9JQB - chains A and D of the 24 polymer chains in the assembly; structure by electron microscopy, 1.78 A resolution.

Chain A (and D):
Protein: Ferritin heavy chain
Organism: Homo sapiens
Notes: EC 1.16.3.1; chain D of this document is another copy of the same molecule, construct and numbering; everything in this record applies to it too
Reference sequence: P02794 (FRIH_HUMAN); residues 0-182 here correspond to UniProt positions 1-183 (UniProt number = residue number + 1)
Sequence (183 residues; row label = number of the first residue in the row; numbering starts at 0):
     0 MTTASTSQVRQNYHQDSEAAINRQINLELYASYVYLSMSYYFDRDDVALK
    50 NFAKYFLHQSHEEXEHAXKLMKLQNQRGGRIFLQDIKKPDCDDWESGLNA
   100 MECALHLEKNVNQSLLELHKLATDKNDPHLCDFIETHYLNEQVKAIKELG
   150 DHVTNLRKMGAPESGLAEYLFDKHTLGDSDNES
Not modelled in the structure: 0-4, 177-182
Construct notes: engineered mutation 33W_63 (Arg64 in P02794), 33W_67 (Glu68 in P02794)
Modified / non-standard residues: 33W (3-(5-bromothiophen-2-yl)-L-alanine) at position 63; 33W (3-(5-bromothiophen-2-yl)-L-alanine) at position 67
UniProt features mapped onto this chain:
  - binding site (Fe cation): E27, E62, H65, E107, Q141
  - site: R22 (Essential for association with cargo receptor NCOA4)
  - modified residue: M0 (N-acetylmethionine), T1 (N-acetylthreonine), S178 (Phosphoserine), S182 (Phosphoserine)
Ion coordination: Na+: E27, E62
Reported in the primary citation:
  - Na+ coordination: E27, E62, H65

How chain A and chain D interact:
Contacting residue pairs (24; chain A residue first):
  D42(A) - K146(D)  salt bridge
  D44(A) - K146(D)
  D44(A) - G149(D)
  D44(A) - D150(D)
  D44(A) - T153(D)  hydrogen bond (backbone-side chain)
  D45(A) - T153(D)
  D45(A) - K157(D)
  V46(A) - T153(D)
  A47(A) - D150(D)
  A47(A) - N154(D)  hydrogen bond (backbone-side chain)
  L48(A) - N154(D)
  G164(A) - K157(D)
  L165(A) - K157(D)
  L165(A) - M158(D)  hydrophobic
  Y168(A) - N154(D)
  Y168(A) - M158(D)  hydrophobic
  Y168(A) - L169(D)
  Y168(A) - F170(D)
  Y168(A) - H173(D)
  Y168(A) - T174(D)  hydrogen bond
  L169(A) - H173(D)
  K172(A) - H173(D)
  K172(A) - T174(D)  hydrogen bond
  H173(A) - H173(D)
Interface residues without a listed pair, chain A (13 interface residues in all): R43

Overview:
The interface between chain A and chain D involves 13 residues on one side and 11 on the other; the contacts
include 4 hydrogen bonds and 1 salt bridge. Among the polar pairs are D42(A)-K146(D), D44(A)-T153(D) and
A47(A)-N154(D). From UniProt: 5 Fe cation-binding residues on chain A. From the paper: Na+ coordination by
E27(A), E62(A) and H65(A).
Chain A and chain D are both Ferritin heavy chain (Homo sapiens); the structure, Cryo-EM structure of ferritin
variant R63BrThA/E67BrThA, was determined by electron microscopy, deposited together with 9JIU, 9JQC, 9JQD and
9JQE.
